7KWO - chains A and V; structure by electron microscopy, 2.90 A resolution.

# Chain A
Protein: Coagulation factor FVIII-Fc-XTEN
Organism: Homo sapiens
Sequence (1965 residues; numbered -18 to 2558; 612 numbers in that range are skipped by the numbering (no residue carries them; nothing is unmodelled there); the number before each row is that of its first residue; numbers below 1 keep their minus sign (Met-18 is residue -18)):
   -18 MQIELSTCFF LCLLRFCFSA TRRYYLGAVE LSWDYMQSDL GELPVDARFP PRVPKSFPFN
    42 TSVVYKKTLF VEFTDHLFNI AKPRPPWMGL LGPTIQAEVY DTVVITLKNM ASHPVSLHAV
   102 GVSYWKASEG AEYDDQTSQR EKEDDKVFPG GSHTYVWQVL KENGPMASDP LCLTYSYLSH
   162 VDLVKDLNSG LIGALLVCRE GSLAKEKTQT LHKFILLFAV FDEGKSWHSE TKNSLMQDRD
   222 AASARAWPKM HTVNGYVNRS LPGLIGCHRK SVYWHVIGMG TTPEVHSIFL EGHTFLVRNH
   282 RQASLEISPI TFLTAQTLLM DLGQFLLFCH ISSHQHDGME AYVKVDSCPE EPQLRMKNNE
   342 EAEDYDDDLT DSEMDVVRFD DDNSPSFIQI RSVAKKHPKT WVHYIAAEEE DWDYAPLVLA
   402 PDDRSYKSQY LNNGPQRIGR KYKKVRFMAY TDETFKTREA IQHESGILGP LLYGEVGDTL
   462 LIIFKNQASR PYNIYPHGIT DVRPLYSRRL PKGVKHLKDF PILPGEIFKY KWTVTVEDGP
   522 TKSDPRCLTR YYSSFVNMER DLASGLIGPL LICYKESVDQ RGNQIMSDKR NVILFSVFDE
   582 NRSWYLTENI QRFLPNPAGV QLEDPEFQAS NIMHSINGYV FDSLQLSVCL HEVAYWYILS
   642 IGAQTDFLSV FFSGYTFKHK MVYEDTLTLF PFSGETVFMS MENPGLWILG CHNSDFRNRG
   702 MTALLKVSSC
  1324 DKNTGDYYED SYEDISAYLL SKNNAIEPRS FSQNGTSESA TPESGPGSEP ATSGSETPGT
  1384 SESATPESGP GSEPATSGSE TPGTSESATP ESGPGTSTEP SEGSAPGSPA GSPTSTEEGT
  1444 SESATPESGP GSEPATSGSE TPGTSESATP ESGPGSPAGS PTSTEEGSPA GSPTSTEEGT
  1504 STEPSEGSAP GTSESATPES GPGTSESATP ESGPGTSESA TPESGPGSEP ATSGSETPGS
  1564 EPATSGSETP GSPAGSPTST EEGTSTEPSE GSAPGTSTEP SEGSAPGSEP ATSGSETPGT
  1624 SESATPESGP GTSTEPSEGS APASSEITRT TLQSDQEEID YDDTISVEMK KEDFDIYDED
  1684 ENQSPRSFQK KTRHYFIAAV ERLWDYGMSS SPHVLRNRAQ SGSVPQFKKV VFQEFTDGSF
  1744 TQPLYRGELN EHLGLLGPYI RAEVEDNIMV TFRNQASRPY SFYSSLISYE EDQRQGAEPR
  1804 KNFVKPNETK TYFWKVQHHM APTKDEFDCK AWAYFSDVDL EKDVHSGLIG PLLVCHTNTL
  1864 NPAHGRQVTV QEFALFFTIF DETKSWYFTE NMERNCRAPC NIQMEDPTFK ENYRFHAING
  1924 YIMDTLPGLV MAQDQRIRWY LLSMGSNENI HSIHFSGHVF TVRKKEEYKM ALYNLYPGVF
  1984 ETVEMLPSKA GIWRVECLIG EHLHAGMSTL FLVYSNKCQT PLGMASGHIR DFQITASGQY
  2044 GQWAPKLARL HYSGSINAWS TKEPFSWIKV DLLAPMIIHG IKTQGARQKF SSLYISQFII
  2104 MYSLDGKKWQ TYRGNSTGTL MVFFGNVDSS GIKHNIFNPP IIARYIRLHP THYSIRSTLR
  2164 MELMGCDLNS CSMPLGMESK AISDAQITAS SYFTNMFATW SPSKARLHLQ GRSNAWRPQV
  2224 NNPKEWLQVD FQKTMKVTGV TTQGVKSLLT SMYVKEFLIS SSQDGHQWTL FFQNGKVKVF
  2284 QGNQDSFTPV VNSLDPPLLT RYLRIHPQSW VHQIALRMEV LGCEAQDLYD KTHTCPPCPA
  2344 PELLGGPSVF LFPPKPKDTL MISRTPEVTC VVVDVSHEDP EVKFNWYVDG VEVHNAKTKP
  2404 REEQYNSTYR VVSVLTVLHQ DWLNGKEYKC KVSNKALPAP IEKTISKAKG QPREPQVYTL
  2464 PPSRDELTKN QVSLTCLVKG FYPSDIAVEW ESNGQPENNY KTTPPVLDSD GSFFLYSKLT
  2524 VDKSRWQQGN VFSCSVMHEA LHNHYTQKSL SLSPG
Not modelled in the structure: -18 to 0, 18-44, 185-192, 212-227, 330-378, 402-405, 488-495, 557-570, 1324-1674, 1682-1692, 1714-1725, 1794-1801, 1901-1909, 2330-2558
Modified / non-standard residues: Tyr1680 (O-sulfo-L-tyrosine; TYS)
Disulfide bonds: Cys153-Cys179, Cys248-Cys329, Cys528-Cys554, Cys630-Cys711, Cys1832-Cys1858, Cys2021-Cys2169, Cys2174-Cys2326
Glycans and other covalent adducts: N-acetylglucosamine (NAG) linked to Asn239, Asn1810, Asn2118
Metal / ion sites: Ca2+: Lys107, Glu122, Asp125, Asp126; Zn2+: His267, Cys310, His315; Cu ion: Cys2000, His2005
From the paper describing this entry:
  - post-translational modification sites: Tyr1680
  - contacts within the chain: Tyr1680-His1867, Tyr1680-Ser2119

# Chain V
Protein: von Willebrand factor-XTEN-Fc
Organism: Homo sapiens
Notes: engineered mutation(s): C1099A, C1142A
Sequence (1646 residues; row label = number of the first residue in the row):
     1 MIPARFAGVL LALALILPGT LCAEGTRGRS STARCSLFGS DFVNTFDGSM YSFAGYCSYL
    61 LAGGCQKRSF SIIGDFQNGK RVSLSVYLGE FFDIHLFVNG TVTQGDQRVS MPYASKGLYL
   121 ETEAGYYKLS GEAYGFVARI DGSGNFQVLL SDRYFNKTCG LCGNFNIFAE DDFMTQEGTL
   181 TSDPYDFANS WALSSGEQWC ERASPPSSSC NISSGEMQKG LWEQCQLLKS TSVFARCHPL
   241 VDPEPFVALC EKTLCECAGG LECACPALLE YARTCAQEGM VLYGWTDHSA CSPVCPAGME
   301 YRQCVSPCAR TCQSLHINEM CQERCVDGCS CPEGQLLDEG LCVESTECPC VHSGKRYPPG
   361 TSLSRDCNTC ICRNSQWICS NEECPGECLV TGQSHFKSFD NRYFTFSGIC QYLLARDCQD
   421 HSFSIVIETV QCADDRDAVC TRSVTVRLPG LHNSLVKLKH GAGVAMDGQD IQLPLLKGDL
   481 RIQHTVTASV RLSYGEDLQM DWDGRGRLLV KLSPVYAGKT CGLCGNYNGN QGDDFLTPSG
   541 LAEPRVEDFG NAWKLHGDCQ DLQKQHSDPC ALNPRMTRFS EEACAVLTSP TFEACHRAVS
   601 PLPYLRNCRY DVCSCSDGRE CLCGALASYA AACAGRGVRV AWREPGRCEL NCPKGQVYLQ
   661 CGTPCNLTCR SLSYPDEECN EACLEGCFCP PGLYMDERGD CVPKAQCPCY YDGEIFQPED
   721 IFSDHHTMCY CEDGFMHCTM SGVPGSLLPD AVLSSPLSHR SKRSLSCRPP MVKLVCPADN
   781 LRAEGLECTK TCQNYDLECM SMGCVSGCLC PPGMVRHENR CVALERCPCF HQGKEYAPGE
   841 TVKIGCNTCV CRDRKWNCTD HVCDATCSTI GMAHYLTFDG LKYLFPGECQ YVLVQDYCGS
   901 NPGTFRILVG NKGCSHPSVK CKKRVTILVE GGEIELFDGE VNVKRPMKDE THFEVVESGR
   961 YIILLLGKAL SVVWDRHLSI SVVLKQTYQE KVCGLCGNFD GIQNNDLTSS NLQVEEDPVD
  1021 FGNSWKVSSQ CADTRKVPLD SSPATCHNNI MKQTMVDSSC RILTSDVFQD CNKLVDPEPY
  1081 LDVCIYDTCS CESIGDCAAF CDTIAAYAHV CAQHGKVVTW RTATLCPQSC EERNLRENGY
  1141 EAEWRYNSCA PACQVTCQHP EPLACPVQCV EGCHAHCPPG KILDELLQTC VDPEDCPVCE
  1201 VAGRRFASGK KVTLNPSDPE HCQICHCDVV NLTCEACQEP GTSESATPES GPGSEPATSG
  1261 SETPGTSESA TPESGPGSEP ATSGSETPGT SESATPESGP GTSTEPSEGS APGSPAGSPT
  1321 STEEGTSESA TPESGPGSEP ATSGSETPGT SESATPESGP GSPAGSPTST EEGSPAGSPT
  1381 STEEGASSDK NTGDYYEDSY EDISAYLLSK NNAIEPRSFS DKTHTCPPCP APELLGGPSV
  1441 FLFPPKPKDT LMISRTPEVT CVVVDVSHED PEVKFNWYVD GVEVHNAKTK PREEQYNSTY
  1501 RVVSVLTVLH QDWLNGKEYK CKVSNKALPA PIEKTISKAK GQPREPQVYT LPPSRDELTK
  1561 NQVSLTCLVK GFYPSDIAVE WESNGQPENN YKTTPPVLDS DGSFFLYSKL TVDKSRWQQG
  1621 NVFSCSVMHE ALHNHYTQKS LSLSPG
Not modelled in the structure: 1-763, 1242-1646
Disulfide bonds: Cys767-Cys808, Cys776-Cys804, Cys788-Cys799, Cys792-Cys827, Cys810-Cys821, Cys829-Cys851, Cys846-Cys863, Cys849-Cys858, Cys867-Cys996, Cys889-Cys1031, Cys898-Cys993, Cys914-Cys921, Cys1046-Cys1089, Cys1060-Cys1084, Cys1071-Cys1111, Cys1091-Cys1097, Cys1101-Cys1126, Cys1130-Cys1173, Cys1149-Cys1169, Cys1153-Cys1165, Cys1157-Cys1196, Cys1177-Cys1190, Cys1199-Cys1227, Cys1222-Cys1237, Cys1225-Cys1234
Glycans and other covalent adducts: N-acetylglucosamine (NAG) linked to Asn857
Metal / ion sites: Ca2+: Asp879, Asn998, Asp1000, Ile1002, Asn1005, Asp1006
From the paper describing this entry:
  - disease-associated variants - R816W: decreased binding to Coagulation factor FVIII-Fc-XTEN (chain A) (citing earlier work)

# How chain A and chain V interact
Contacting residue pairs - 85 pairs, chain A then chain V:
  Glu1675(A) - Met814(V)
  Asp1676(A) - Met814(V)
  Asp1676(A) - Arg820(V)
  Asp1676(A) - Cys821(V)
  Asp1676(A) - Val822(V)
  Asp1676(A) - Ala823(V)  hydrogen bond (side chain-backbone)
  Asp1676(A) - Arg826(V)  salt bridge
  Phe1677(A) - Pro770(V)  hydrophobic
  Phe1677(A) - Met814(V)  hydrophobic
  Phe1677(A) - Arg820(V)
  Phe1677(A) - Cys821(V)  hydrogen bond (backbone-backbone)
  Asp1678(A) - Asn819(V)
  Asp1678(A) - Arg820(V)  salt bridge
  Ile1679(A) - Arg768(V)  hydrogen bond (backbone-side chain)
  Ile1679(A) - Met771(V)  hydrophobic
  Ile1679(A) - Arg816(V)
  Ile1679(A) - Asn819(V)  hydrogen bond (backbone-backbone)
  Ile1679(A) - Arg820(V)
  Ile1679(A) - Cys821(V)  hydrophobic
  Tyr1680(A) - Arg768(V)
  Tyr1680(A) - Arg816(V)
  Asp1681(A) - Arg768(V)  salt bridge
  His1697(A) - Ser764(V)
  Glu1737(A) - Ser764(V)
  Thr1739(A) - Ser806(V)
  Thr1744(A) - Ala778(V)
  Gln1745(A) - Ala778(V)
  Leu1747(A) - Ser764(V)
  Pro1865(A) - Arg768(V)
  Ala1866(A) - Ser766(V)
  Ala1866(A) - Arg768(V)
  Gly2057(A) - Asn1004(V)
  Ser2058(A) - Ile1002(V)
  Pro2067(A) - Met800(V)  hydrophobic
  Phe2068(A) - Met800(V)
  Phe2068(A) - Ser801(V)
  Lys2092(A) - Glu990(V)  salt bridge
  Phe2093(A) - Gln989(V)
  Ser2099(A) - Gln793(V)
  Ser2099(A) - Asn794(V)
  Ser2099(A) - Leu797(V)
  Gln2100(A) - Glu787(V)
  Gln2100(A) - Thr789(V)  hydrogen bond (side chain-backbone)
  Ile2102(A) - Met802(V)  hydrophobic
  Met2104(A) - Met802(V)  hydrophobic
  Thr2120(A) - Leu765(V)
  Thr2120(A) - Cys808(V)
  Gly2121(A) - Leu786(V)
  Gly2121(A) - Ser806(V)
  Gly2121(A) - Gly807(V)
  Thr2122(A) - Val805(V)
  Thr2122(A) - Ser806(V)  hydrogen bond (backbone-backbone)
  Leu2123(A) - Leu786(V)
  Leu2123(A) - Val805(V)  hydrophobic
  Phe2127(A) - Thr791(V)
  Phe2127(A) - Gln793(V)
  Phe2127(A) - Arg816(V)
  Gly2128(A) - Gln793(V)
  Val2130(A) - Gln793(V)
  Val2130(A) - Phe830(V)  hydrophobic
  Lys2136(A) - Glu818(V)  salt bridge
  His2152(A) - Met802(V)
  Pro2153(A) - Met800(V)
  Thr2154(A) - Glu787(V)
  Thr2154(A) - Glu798(V)
  Thr2154(A) - Cys799(V)
  Thr2154(A) - Met800(V)  hydrogen bond (backbone-backbone)
  His2155(A) - Asn794(V)
  His2155(A) - Leu797(V)  hydrogen bond (side chain-backbone)
  His2155(A) - Glu798(V)
  His2155(A) - Cys799(V)
  Tyr2156(A) - Leu797(V)
  Tyr2156(A) - Met800(V)
  Asn2198(A) - Ile1050(V)
  Met2199(A) - Ile1050(V)  hydrophobic
  Phe2200(A) - Ile1050(V)  hydrophobic
  Phe2200(A) - Thr1054(V)
  Lys2249(A) - Glu1078(V)  salt bridge
  Lys2249(A) - Asp1082(V)  salt bridge
  Leu2251(A) - Ser1041(V)
  Leu2251(A) - Gln1053(V)
  Leu2251(A) - Asp1057(V)
  Leu2252(A) - Ser1041(V)
  Leu2252(A) - Tyr1086(V)  hydrophobic
  Thr2253(A) - Ser1041(V)  hydrogen bond
Also at the interface, not in a pair above, chain A (54 interface residues in all): Tyr1698, Asp1740, Ser2056, Ser2119, Val2125, Asn2129, Asp2131, Ser2157, Arg2215
Also at the interface, not in a pair above, chain V (54 interface residues in all): Val775, Pro777, Cys788, Cys810, Pro811, His831, Asp1000, Leu1039, Arg1061
Interface features reported in the paper:
  - residue pairs: Tyr1680(A)-Arg816(V), Asp1681(A)-Arg768(V)
  - interface residues, chain A: Asp1676(A), Asp1678(A), Lys2092(A), Phe2093(A), Met2199(A), Phe2200(A), Leu2251(A), Leu2252(A)
  - interface residues, chain V: Ser764(V), Arg820(V), Arg826(V)

# In short
The chain A/chain V interface involves 54 residues from each chain; the contacts include 9 hydrogen bonds and
7 salt bridges. Polar pairs include Asp1676(A)-Arg826(V), Asp1678(A)-Arg820(V) and Asp1681(A)-Arg768(V). The
authors report contacts between Tyr1680(A) and Arg816(V) and Asp1681(A) and Arg768(V). From the paper: R816W
of chain V reduces binding to Coagulation factor FVIII-Fc-XTEN (chain A); interface residues Asp1676(A),
Asp1678(A) and Ser764(V) among others.
Here chain A is Coagulation factor FVIII-Fc-XTEN and chain V is von Willebrand factor-XTEN-Fc, both from Homo
sapiens. Entry 7KWO (rFVIIIFc-VWF-XTEN (BIVV001)) was determined by electron microscopy.
